Entry 4TYG (X-ray diffraction, 2.40 A resolution); this record covers chain A.

== Chain A ==
Name: Fibroblast growth factor receptor 4
Source organism: Homo sapiens
Notes: EC 2.7.10.1
UniProt: P22455 (FGFR4_HUMAN); numbering as in UniProt (aligned over 447-753)
Sequence (311 residues; numbered 443 to 753; the number before each row is that of its first residue):
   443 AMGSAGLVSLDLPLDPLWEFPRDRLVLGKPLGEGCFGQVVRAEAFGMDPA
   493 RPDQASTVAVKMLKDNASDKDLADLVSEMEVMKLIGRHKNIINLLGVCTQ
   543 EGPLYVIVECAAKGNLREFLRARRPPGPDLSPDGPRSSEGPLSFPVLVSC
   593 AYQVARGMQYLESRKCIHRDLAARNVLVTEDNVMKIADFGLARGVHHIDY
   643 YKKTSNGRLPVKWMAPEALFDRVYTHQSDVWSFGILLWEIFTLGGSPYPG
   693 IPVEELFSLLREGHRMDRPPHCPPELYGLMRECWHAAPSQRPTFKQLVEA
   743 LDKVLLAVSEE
Disordered / not traced: 443, 568-582, 752-753
Construct notes: expression tag (443-446)
Swiss-Prot annotation at these positions:
  - active site: Asp612 (Proton acceptor)
  - binding site (ATP): Leu473 to Val481, Lys503
  - modified residue: Ser573 (Phosphoserine), Tyr642 (Phosphotyrosine), Tyr643 (Phosphotyrosine)
Reported in the primary citation:
  - conformationally variable residues (loop rearrangement, side-chain flip): Asp630 to Glu659
  - contacts within the chain: Lys503-Glu520 (salt bridge)
  - post-translational modification sites: Tyr642, Tyr643 (citing earlier work)
  - mutagenesis - V550E: decreased stability
  - disease-associated variants - R616G, E681K: decreased catalytic activity (proposed by the authors, not directly observed)
  - disease-associated variants - N535K, V550E: increased signaling (citing earlier work)

== Summary ==
From UniProt: active-site residue Asp612 and 10 ATP-binding residues. The paper reports that R616G and E681K
reduce catalytic activity; modification sites Tyr642 and Tyr643; 4 substitutions were tested in all.
Chain A is Fibroblast growth factor receptor 4 (Homo sapiens); the structure, Structural analysis of the human
Fibroblast Growth Factor Receptor 4 Kinase, was determined by X-ray diffraction together with 4TYE, 4TYI and
4TYJ from the same study.
